PDB entry 6BJI | X-ray diffraction, 1.54 A resolution | chain A

# Chain A
Name: Histo-blood group ABO system transferase
Organism: Homo sapiens
Notes: EC 2.4.1.40, 2.4.1.37
Reference sequence: P16442 (BGAT_HUMAN); residue numbers follow UniProt; this construct covers 64-354
Chain sequence (294 residues; each row starts with the number of its first residue):
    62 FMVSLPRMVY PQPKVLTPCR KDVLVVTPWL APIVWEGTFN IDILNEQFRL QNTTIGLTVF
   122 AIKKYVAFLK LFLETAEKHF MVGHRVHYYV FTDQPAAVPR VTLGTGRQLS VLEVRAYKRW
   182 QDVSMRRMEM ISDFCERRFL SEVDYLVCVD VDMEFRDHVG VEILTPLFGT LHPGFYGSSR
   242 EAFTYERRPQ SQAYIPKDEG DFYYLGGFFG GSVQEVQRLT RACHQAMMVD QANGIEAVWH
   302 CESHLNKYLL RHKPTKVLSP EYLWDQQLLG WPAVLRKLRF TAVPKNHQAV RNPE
Not modelled in the structure: 177-183, 345-355
Differences from the reference sequence: expression tag (62-63, 355); engineered mutation C302 (Asp in P16442)
What the authors report for this chain:
  - mutagenesis - D302C: decreased catalytic activity
  - catalytic residues: R188

# Summary
From the paper: the catalytic residue R188; D302C reduces catalytic activity.
Chain A is Histo-blood group ABO system transferase (Homo sapiens); the structure, Human ABO(H) blood group
glycosyltransferase GTA D302C mutant, was determined by X-ray diffraction together with 6BJJ, 6BJK, 6BJL and
6BJM from the same study.
